Entry 6NIN (X-ray diffraction, 3.60 A resolution); this record covers chains C and E of the 6 polymer chains in the assembly.

# Chain C
Name: Ubiquinol-cytochrome c reductase iron-sulfur subunit
From: Rhodobacter sphaeroides (strain ATCC 17023 / 2.4.1 / NCIB 8253 / DSM 158)
Notes: EC 1.10.2.2
UniProtKB: A0A344Q9J4 (A0A344Q9J4_RHOS4); residues 1-187 here = UniProt positions 1-187
Amino-acid sequence (187 residues; numbered 1 to 187; the number before each row is that of its first residue):
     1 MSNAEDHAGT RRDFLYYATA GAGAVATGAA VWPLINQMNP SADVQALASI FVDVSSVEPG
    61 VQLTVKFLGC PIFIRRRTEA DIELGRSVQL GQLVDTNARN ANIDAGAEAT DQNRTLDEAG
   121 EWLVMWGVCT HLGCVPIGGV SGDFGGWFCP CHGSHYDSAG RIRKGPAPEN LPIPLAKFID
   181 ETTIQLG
Disordered / not traced: 1-8
Disulfide bonds: Cys134-Cys151
Differences from the reference sequence: engineered mutation Cys70 (Lys in A0A344Q9J4)
Metal / ion sites: 2Fe-2S cluster Fe: Cys129, His131, Cys149, His152
Small-molecule neighbours: 2Fe-2S cluster (FES): Cys129, His131, Leu132, Gly133, Cys134, Cys149, Cys151, His152, Gly153, Ser154

# Chain E
Name: Cytochrome b
From: Rhodobacter sphaeroides (strain ATCC 17023 / 2.4.1 / NCIB 8253 / DSM 158)
UniProtKB: A0A344Q9J3 (A0A344Q9J3_RHOS4); residues 1-445 here = UniProt positions 1-445
Amino-acid sequence (445 residues; each row starts with the number of its first residue):
     1 MSGIPHDHYE PRTGIEKWLH SRLPIVALAY DTIMIPTPRN LNWMWIWGVV LAFCLVLQIV
    61 TGIVLAMHYT PHVDLAFASV EHIMRNVNGG FMLRYLHANG ASLFFIAVYL HIFRGLYYGS
   121 YKAPREVTWI VGMLIYLAMM ATAFMGYVLP WGQMSFWGAT VITGLFGAIP GIGHSIQTWL
   181 LGGPCVDNAT LNRFFSLHYL LPFVIAALVA IHIWAFHSTG NNNPTGVEVR RTSKAEAQKD
   241 TVPFWPYFII KDVFALAVVL LVFFAIVGFM PNYLGHPDNY IEANPLSTPA HIVPEWYFLP
   301 FYAILRAFTA DVWVVQIANF ISFGIIDAKF FGVLAMFGAI LVMALVPWLD TSPVRSGRYR
   361 PMFKIYFWLL AADFVILTWV GAQQTTFPYD WISLIASAYW FAYFLVILPI LGAIEKPVAP
   421 PATIEEDFNA HYSPATGGTK TVVAE
Disordered / not traced: 1-2, 431-445
Differences from the reference sequence: engineered mutation Cys185 (Ala in A0A344Q9J3)
Metal / ion sites: heme Fe site 1: His97, His198; heme Fe site 2: His111, His212
Small-molecule neighbours:
  - 6PE (1,2-dihexanoyl-sn-glycero-3-phosphoethanolamine): Met44, Leu110, Phe113, Arg114, Tyr117, Tyr118, Arg358, Phe367, Trp368
  - heme (HEM), molecule 1: Trp45, Trp47, Gly48, Val49, Leu51, Ala52, Phe104, Val108, His111, Ile112, Arg114, Ser120, Arg125, Thr128, Trp129, Gly132, Met133, Ile135, Tyr136, Met139, Ile205, Val209, His212, Phe216, Thr219, Gly220, Asn221, Asn222
  - heme (HEM), molecule 2: Leu55, Gln58, Ile59, Gly62, Ile63, Leu65, Ala66, Tyr69, Val80, Arg94, His97, Ala98, Ala101, Phe104, Thr142, Ala143, Gly146, Tyr147, Leu149, Pro150, Phe195, His198, Tyr199, Pro202, Ile205, Asn279, Tyr297
  - stigmatellin a (SMA): Leu137, Met140, Ala141, Phe144, Met145, Tyr147, Met154, Gly158, Val161, Ile162, Leu165, Phe166, Leu180, Phe194, Leu197, Ile292, Val293, Pro294, Glu295, Phe298, Phe301, Tyr302, Leu305, Met336, Phe337, Ile340

# How chain C and chain E interact
Inter-chain disulfides: Cys70(C)-Cys185(E)
Residue-residue contacts (45; chain C residue first):
  Ile35(C) - Trp179(E)  hydrogen bond (backbone-side chain)
  Met38(C) - Trp179(E)
  Met38(C) - Gly182(E)
  Met38(C) - Arg193(E)  hydrogen bond (backbone-side chain)
  Asn39(C) - Trp179(E)
  Pro40(C) - Thr178(E)
  Pro40(C) - Gly182(E)
  Pro40(C) - Gly183(E)
  Val44(C) - Gly182(E)
  Val44(C) - Gly183(E)
  Val44(C) - Pro184(E)
  Thr64(C) - Leu286(E)
  Lys66(C) - Leu286(E)
  Leu68(C) - Pro184(E)
  Gly69(C) - Cys185(E)
  Cys70(C) - Cys185(E)  disulfide
  Pro71(C) - Pro285(E)
  Pro71(C) - Leu286(E)  hydrophobic
  Thr130(C) - Lys329(E)  hydrogen bond (backbone-side chain)
  His131(C) - Lys329(E)  hydrogen bond (backbone-side chain)
  Leu132(C) - Thr160(E)
  Leu132(C) - Val161(E)
  Leu132(C) - Gly164(E)
  Leu132(C) - Leu165(E)
  Gly133(C) - Thr160(E)
  Cys134(C) - Val161(E)  hydrophobic
  Cys134(C) - Thr288(E)
  Val135(C) - Trp157(E)  hydrophobic
  Val135(C) - Thr288(E)  hydrogen bond (backbone-side chain)
  Pro150(C) - Pro289(E)
  Pro150(C) - Ala290(E)
  Pro150(C) - Ile292(E)
  Cys151(C) - Thr288(E)
  Cys151(C) - Ile292(E)  hydrophobic
  Cys151(C) - Tyr302(E)  hydrogen bond (backbone-side chain)
  His152(C) - Val161(E)
  His152(C) - Tyr302(E)
  His152(C) - Leu305(E)
  His152(C) - Arg306(E)
  Gly153(C) - Thr385(E)
  Gly165(C) - Ala310(E)
  Pro166(C) - Ala328(E)
  Pro166(C) - Lys329(E)
  Pro168(C) - Asp327(E)
  Pro168(C) - Lys329(E)
Other interface residues (no listed pair), chain C (26 interface residues in all): Val65, Ile137
Other interface residues (no listed pair), chain E (30 interface residues in all): Leu180, Asp187, Ser287, Thr309

# In short
26 residues of chain C and 30 residues of chain E are in contact; the contacts include 1 disulfide bond and 6
hydrogen bonds. Among the polar pairs are Ile35(C)-Trp179(E), Met38(C)-Arg193(E) and Thr130(C)-Lys329(E).
Chain C binds 2Fe-2S cluster.
Chain C is Ubiquinol-cytochrome c reductase iron-sulfur subunit and chain E is Cytochrome b, both from
Rhodobacter sphaeroides (strain ATCC 17023 / 2.4.1 / NCIB 8253 / DSM 158); the structure, Rhodobacter
sphaeroides bc1 with STIGMATELLIN A, was determined by X-ray diffraction (same publication as 6NHH).
